PDB entry 7Q21 | electron microscopy, 2.90 A resolution | chains F and D of the 26 polymer chains in the assembly

# Chain F
Name: Cytochrome c oxidase polypeptide 4
Organism: Corynebacterium glutamicum (strain ATCC 13032 / DSM 20300 / BCRC 11384 / JCM 1318 / LMG 3730 / NCIMB 10025)
Notes: EC 7.1.1.9
Reference sequence: Q8NNK3 (COX4_CORGL); numbering as in UniProt (aligned over 1-143)
Chain sequence (143 residues; row label = number of the first residue in the row):
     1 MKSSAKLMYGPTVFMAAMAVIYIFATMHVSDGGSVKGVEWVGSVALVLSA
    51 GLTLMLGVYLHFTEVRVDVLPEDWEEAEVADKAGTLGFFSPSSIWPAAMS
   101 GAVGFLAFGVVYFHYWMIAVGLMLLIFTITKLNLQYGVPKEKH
Residues lining bound ligands:
  - phosphatidic acid (7PH; (1R)-2-(dodecanoyloxy)-1-[(phosphonooxy)methyl]ethyl tetradecanoate), molecule 1: Val110, Ile118, Leu122
  - phosphatidic acid (7PH), molecule 2: His114, Tyr115, Trp116, Val120

# Chain D
Name: Cytochrome c oxidase subunit 1
Organism: Corynebacterium glutamicum (strain ATCC 13032 / DSM 20300 / BCRC 11384 / JCM 1318 / LMG 3730 / NCIMB 10025)
Notes: EC 7.1.1.9
Reference sequence: Q79VD7 (COX1_CORGL); numbering as in UniProt (aligned over 1-584)
Chain sequence (594 residues; each row starts with the number of its first residue):
     1 MTAVAPRVDGHVAPQRPEPTGHARKGSKAWLMMTTTDHKQLGIMYIIMSF
    51 SFFFLGGLMALLIRAELFTPGLQFLSNEQFNQLFTMHGTVMLLLYGTPIV
   101 WGFANYVLPLQIGAPDVAFPRLNAFGFWITTVGGVAMLTGFLTPGGAADF
   151 GWTMYSPLSDAIHSPGLGSDMWIVGVGATGIGSVASAINMLTTILCLRAP
   201 GMTMFRMPIFTWNIFVVSVLALLIFPLLLAAALGVLYDRKLGGHLYDPAN
   251 GGSLLWQHLFWFFGHPEVYVLALPFFGIVSEIIPVFSRKPMFGYVGLIFA
   301 TLSIGALSMAVWAHHMFVTGAVLLPFFSFMTFLISVPTGVKFFNWVGTMW
   351 KGHITWETPMIWSVGFMATFLFGGLTGIMLASPPLDFHLADSYFLIAHFH
   401 YTLFGTVVFASCAGVYFWFPKMTGRMMDERLGKIHFWLTFVGFHGTFLIQ
   451 HWVGNMGMPRRYADYLDSDGFTIYNQISTVFSFLLGLSVIPFIWNVFKSW
   501 RYGELVTVDDPWGYGNSLEWATSCPPPRHNFASLPRIRSERPAFELHYPH
   551 MIERMRAEAHTGHHDDINAPELGTAPALASDSSRAAWSHPQFEK
Not modelled in the structure: 574-594
Sequence notes: expression tag (585-594)
Metal / ion sites: Ca2+: Glu66, Thr69, Gly71, Gln73; heme-as Fe: His87, His400; Cu ion: His265, His314, His315
Residues lining bound ligands:
  - phosphatidic acid (7PH; (1R)-2-(dodecanoyloxy)-1-[(phosphonooxy)methyl]ethyl tetradecanoate), molecule 1: Phe292, Phe343, Val346, Gly347, Trp350, Thr561
  - phosphatidic acid (7PH), molecule 2: Val295, Gly296, Phe299, Ala300, Ser303, Val336, Pro337, Val340
  - phosphatidic acid (7PH), molecule 3: Trp356, Ile361, Val364, Gly365, Ala368, Phe436, Trp437, Phe440, His444
  - phosphatidic acid (7PH), molecule 4: Leu431, Ile434, Leu438, Leu487, Ile490, Pro491, Ile493, Trp494, Phe497, Lys498
  - heme-as (HAS), molecule 1: Ser51, Phe53, Phe54, Leu55, Gly57, Leu58, Ala60, Leu61, Ile63, Arg64, Phe80, Phe84, Thr85, His87, Gly88, Met91, Leu92, Tyr95, Gly151, Trp152, Tyr393, Ile396, Phe399, His400, Leu403, Phe404, Val408, Phe447, Gln450, Arg460, Arg461, Ser482, Leu485, Gly486, Val489
  - heme-as (HAS), molecule 2: Trp152, Trp261, His265, Val268, Tyr269, Ala272, His314, His315, Thr331, Ile334, Ser335, Thr338, Gly339, Phe342, Phe343, Phe370, Leu371, Gly374, Leu375, Gly377, Ile378, Met379, Leu380, Ala381, Asp386, Ala390, Leu395, His398, Phe399, Thr402, Leu403, Thr406, Arg460
Swiss-Prot annotation at these positions:
  - binding site (Fe(II)-heme a): His87, His400
  - binding site (Cu cation): His265, Tyr269, His314, His315
  - binding site (heme a3): His398
  - cross-link: His265 to Tyr269 (1'-histidyl-3'-tyrosine (His-Tyr))
Reported in the primary citation:
  - Cu ion coordination: His265 (citing earlier work)
  - catalytic residues: Asp116, Glu267, Tyr269, Lys341
  - contacts within the chain: His265-Tyr269 (covalent link) (citing earlier work)

# Chain F / chain D interface
Pairs across the interface - 106 pairs, chain F then chain D:
  Met1(F) - Arg198(D)
  Ser3(F) - Met204(D)
  Ser3(F) - Phe205(D)
  Ser4(F) - Leu195(D)
  Ser4(F) - Met204(D)
  Ser4(F) - Phe215(D)
  Leu7(F) - Trp212(D)  hydrophobic
  Leu7(F) - Phe215(D)  hydrophobic
  Pro11(F) - Ala306(D)  hydrophobic
  Phe14(F) - Ala306(D)
  Phe14(F) - Leu307(D)  hydrophobic
  Met15(F) - Ala306(D)
  Met15(F) - Met309(D)  hydrophobic
  Tyr22(F) - His258(D)
  Tyr22(F) - Trp312(D)
  Tyr22(F) - Phe326(D)  hydrophobic
  Tyr22(F) - Phe327(D)  hydrophobic
  Ala25(F) - Leu323(D)
  Val29(F) - Leu323(D)  hydrophobic
  Asp31(F) - Pro325(D)
  Gly33(F) - Gly320(D)
  Gly33(F) - Ala321(D)
  Gly33(F) - Val322(D)
  Ser34(F) - Gly320(D)
  Ser34(F) - Ala321(D)
  Ser34(F) - Val322(D)
  Glu39(F) - His258(D)  salt bridge
  Val41(F) - Leu255(D)  hydrophobic
  Val41(F) - His258(D)
  Val41(F) - Leu259(D)  hydrophobic
  Gly42(F) - Trp312(D)
  Ala45(F) - Phe262(D)  hydrophobic
  Leu46(F) - Phe262(D)  hydrophobic
  Leu46(F) - Met309(D)
  Leu46(F) - Trp312(D)  hydrophobic
  Ser49(F) - Leu223(D)
  Leu52(F) - Leu222(D)
  Leu52(F) - Leu223(D)  hydrophobic
  Leu60(F) - Leu195(D)  hydrophobic
  Pro71(F) - Pro200(D)
  Pro71(F) - Gly201(D)  hydrogen bond (backbone-backbone)
  Glu72(F) - Cys196(D)
  Glu72(F) - Arg198(D)
  Glu72(F) - Ala199(D)
  Glu72(F) - Gly201(D)
  Glu72(F) - Met202(D)
  Glu72(F) - Thr203(D)  hydrogen bond (backbone-backbone)
  Asp73(F) - Arg198(D)  salt bridge
  Trp74(F) - Gly201(D)
  Glu75(F) - Thr203(D)
  Glu75(F) - Arg206(D)  salt bridge
  Glu75(F) - Arg538(D)
  Glu76(F) - Arg538(D)  salt bridge
  Ala77(F) - Arg538(D)  hydrogen bond (backbone-side chain)
  Glu78(F) - Ala3(D)
  Glu78(F) - Pro200(D)
  Glu78(F) - Arg538(D)  salt bridge
  Val79(F) - Pro200(D)
  Val79(F) - Leu534(D)
  Val79(F) - Pro535(D)
  Lys82(F) - Arg198(D)  hydrogen bond (side chain-backbone)
  Lys82(F) - Pro200(D)
  Leu86(F) - Pro115(D)  hydrophobic
  Phe89(F) - Val117(D)
  Phe89(F) - Ala118(D)
  Phe89(F) - Leu197(D)  hydrophobic
  Ser90(F) - Thr36(D)  hydrogen bond (backbone-side chain)
  Ser90(F) - Pro120(D)
  Ser90(F) - Arg121(D)
  Pro91(F) - Thr36(D)  hydrogen bond (backbone-side chain)
  Pro91(F) - Arg528(D)
  Ser92(F) - Thr34(D)
  Ser92(F) - Thr36(D)
  Ser93(F) - Met33(D)
  Ser93(F) - Thr34(D)  hydrogen bond (backbone-backbone)
  Ser93(F) - Arg121(D)
  Ile94(F) - Trp30(D)  hydrophobic
  Ile94(F) - Thr34(D)
  Pro96(F) - Arg121(D)
  Pro96(F) - Ala124(D)
  Pro96(F) - Phe125(D)
  Ala97(F) - Met33(D)
  Ala97(F) - Trp128(D)
  Met99(F) - Phe125(D)  hydrophobic
  Ser100(F) - Phe125(D)
  Ser100(F) - Trp128(D)
  Ser100(F) - Ile129(D)
  Ser100(F) - Val132(D)
  Val103(F) - Ile129(D)  hydrophobic
  Gly104(F) - Val132(D)
  Ala107(F) - Val174(D)  hydrophobic
  Phe108(F) - Ala136(D)  hydrophobic
  Phe108(F) - Thr139(D)
  Val110(F) - Leu236(D)  hydrophobic
  Val110(F) - Lys240(D)
  Val111(F) - Leu167(D)
  Val111(F) - Asp170(D)
  Val111(F) - Met171(D)  hydrophobic
  Val111(F) - Val174(D)  hydrophobic
  Val111(F) - Lys240(D)  hydrogen bond (backbone-side chain)
  Tyr112(F) - Leu167(D)  hydrophobic
  Tyr112(F) - Met171(D)
  Phe113(F) - Lys240(D)
  Leu132(F) - Arg121(D)  hydrogen bond (backbone-side chain)
  Gln135(F) - Arg121(D)  hydrogen bond
  Tyr136(F) - Arg121(D)
Other interface residues (no listed pair), chain F (58 interface residues in all): Met18, Ile21, Thr26, Leu56, Gly101
Other interface residues (no listed pair), chain D (69 interface residues in all): Met1, Thr2, Asp116, Leu241, Leu302, Gly305, Ala310, Leu324, Met330, Arg536, Ile537

# Summary
The interface between chain F and chain D involves 58 residues on one side and 69 on the other, with 10
hydrogen bonds and 5 salt bridges. Polar pairs include Glu39(F)-His258(D), Asp73(F)-Arg198(D) and
Glu75(F)-Arg206(D). Bound to chain F: phosphatidic acid. The paper reports catalytic residues Asp116(D),
Glu267(D) and Tyr269(D) among others; Cu ion coordination by His265(D).
Chain F is Cytochrome c oxidase polypeptide 4 and chain D is Cytochrome c oxidase subunit 1, both from
Corynebacterium glutamicum (strain ATCC 13032 / DSM 20300 / BCRC 11384 / JCM 1318 / LMG 3730 / NCIMB 10025);
the structure, III2-IV2 respiratory supercomplex from Corynebacterium glutamicum, was determined by electron
microscopy.
